4CEY - chains B and D of the 4 polymer chains in the assembly; structure by X-ray diffraction, 2.75 A resolution.

[Chain B]
Molecule: VP2
Source organism: Enterovirus A71
UniProtKB: B2ZUN0 (B2ZUN0_9ENTO); residues 1-254 here correspond to UniProt positions 70-323 (UniProt number = residue number + 69)
Sequence (254 residues; each row starts with the number of its first residue):
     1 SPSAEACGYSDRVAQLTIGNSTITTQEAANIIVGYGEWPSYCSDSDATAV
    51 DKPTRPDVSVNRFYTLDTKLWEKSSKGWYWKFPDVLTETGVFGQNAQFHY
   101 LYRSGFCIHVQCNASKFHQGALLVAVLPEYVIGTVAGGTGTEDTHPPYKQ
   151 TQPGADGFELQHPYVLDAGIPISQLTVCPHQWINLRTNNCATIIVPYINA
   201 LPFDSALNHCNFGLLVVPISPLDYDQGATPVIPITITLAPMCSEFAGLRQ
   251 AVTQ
Disordered / not traced: 1-9

[Chain D]
Molecule: VP4
Source organism: Enterovirus A71
UniProtKB: B2ZUN0 (B2ZUN0_9ENTO); residue numbers follow UniProt; this construct covers 1-69
Sequence (69 residues; numbered 1 to 69; the number before each row is that of its first residue):
     1 MGSQVSTQRSGSHENSNSATEGSTINYTTINYYKDSYAATAGKQSLKQDP
    51 DKFANPVKDIFTEMAAPLK
Disordered / not traced: 1-11

[How chain B and chain D interact]
Pairs across the interface (18):
  Ser-10(B) / Lys-69(D)  hydrogen bond (backbone-backbone)
  Asp-11(B) / Pro-67(D)
  Asp-11(B) / Leu-68(D)
  Asp-11(B) / Lys-69(D)
  Arg-12(B) / Leu-68(D)
  Arg-12(B) / Lys-69(D)
  Ala-28(B) / Leu-68(D)
  Ala-29(B) / Leu-68(D)  hydrophobic
  Asn-30(B) / Asp-59(D)  hydrogen bond (side chain-backbone)
  Ile-31(B) / Val-57(D)
  Ile-31(B) / Lys-58(D)  hydrogen bond (backbone-backbone)
  Ile-32(B) / Pro-56(D)
  Ile-32(B) / Val-57(D)  hydrophobic
  Val-33(B) / Pro-56(D)  hydrogen bond (backbone-backbone)
  Tyr-35(B) / Lys-52(D)
  Tyr-35(B) / Phe-53(D)  hydrophobic
  Gly-36(B) / Lys-52(D)
  Thr-187(B) / Leu-68(D)
Also at the interface, not in a pair above, chain B (13 interface residues in all): Trp-38

[Overview]
13 residues of chain B and 9 residues of chain D are in contact, with 4 hydrogen bonds. Among the polar pairs
are Asn-30(B)/Asp-59(D), Ser-10(B)/Lys-69(D) and Ile-31(B)/Lys-58(D).
Chain B is VP2 and chain D is VP4, both from Enterovirus A71; the structure, Crystal structure of human
Enterovirus 71 in complex with the uncoating inhibitor NLD, was determined by X-ray diffraction (same
publication as 4CDQ, 4CDU, 4CDW, 4CDX and 4CEW).
